2OK0 - chains L and H of the 3 polymer chains in the assembly; structure by X-ray diffraction, 1.89 A resolution.

Chain L:
Protein: Fab ED10 light chain
From: Mus musculus
Notes: antibody fragment or engineered binder
Sequence (219 residues; each row starts with the number of its first residue; a row labelled like 27A-27E holds insertion residues (27A, then the next letters in order)):
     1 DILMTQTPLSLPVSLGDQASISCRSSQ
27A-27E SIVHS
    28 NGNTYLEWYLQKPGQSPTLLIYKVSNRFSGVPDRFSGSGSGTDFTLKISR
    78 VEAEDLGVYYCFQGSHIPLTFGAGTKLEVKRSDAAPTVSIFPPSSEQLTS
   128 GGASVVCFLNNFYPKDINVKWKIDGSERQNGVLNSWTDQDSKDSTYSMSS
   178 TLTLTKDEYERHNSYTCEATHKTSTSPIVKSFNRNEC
Disulfides: Cys23-Cys88, Cys134-Cys194
What the authors report for this chain:
  - conformationally variable residues (loop rearrangement): Asn28 to Gly29

Chain H:
Protein: Fab ED10 heavy chain
From: Mus musculus
Notes: antibody fragment or engineered binder
Sequence (216 residues; row label = number of the first residue in the row; note: 17 numbers in that range are skipped by the numbering (no residue carries them; nothing is unmodelled there); a row labelled like 82A-82C holds insertion residues (82A, then the next letters in order)):
     1 EVQLEESGPELVKPGASVKISCKASGYTFTDYYMNWLRQKPGQGLEWIGW
    51 VY
   52A P
    55 GSIKYNEKFKDKATLTADTSSSIVYMHL
82A-82C SSL
    83 TSDDNAVYFCTRWTYGSS
  100A F
   101 DYWGEGTLLTVSSAKTTPPSVYPLAPGSAA
   133 QTNSMVTLGCLVKGYFPEPVTV
   156 TW
   162 NSGSLSSG
   171 VHTFPAVLQS
   183 DLYTLSSSVTVPSS
   199 TW
   202 PSETVTCNVAHPASSTKVDKKI
   226 VPR
Disulfides: Cys22-Cys92, Cys142-Cys208
What the authors report for this chain:
  - conformationally variable residues (loop rearrangement): Thr96 to Gly98

How chain L and chain H interact:
Residue-residue contacts - 73 pairs, chain L then chain H:
  Glu34(L) with Ser100(H), hydrogen bond
  Tyr36(L) with Ser100(H); Phe100A(H), hydrogen bond (side chain-backbone); Trp103(H), hydrophobic
  Gln38(L) with Gln39(H), hydrogen bond; Phe91(H)
  Ser43(L) with Phe91(H); Trp103(H); Gly104(H), hydrogen bond (side chain-backbone); Glu105(H)
  Pro44(L) with Leu45(H), hydrophobic; Trp103(H), hydrogen bond (backbone-side chain)
  Leu46(L) with Ser100(H); Phe100A(H)
  Tyr49(L) with Ser100(H)
  Phe55(L) with Asp101(H)
  Tyr87(L) with Gln39(H), hydrogen bond; Gln43(H); Gly44(H); Leu45(H), hydrophobic
  Phe89(L) with Phe100A(H), hydrophobic
  Ile94(L) with Trp50(H), hydrophobic
  Pro95(L) with Trp47(H), hydrophobic; Asn60(H)
  Leu96(L) with Asn35(H); Trp47(H); Phe100A(H), hydrophobic
  Phe98(L) with Leu37(H), hydrophobic; Leu45(H)
  Ser116(L) with Thr139(H)
  Phe118(L) with Leu124(H); Ala125(H); Pro126(H); Thr139(H)
  Pro119(L) with Arg228(H)
  Ser121(L) with Tyr122(H); Pro123(H)
  Glu123(L) with Val121(H); Tyr122(H); Pro123(H); Lys221(H), salt bridge
  Gln124(L) with Tyr122(H); Lys145(H)
  Ser127(L) with Tyr122(H), hydrogen bond
  Ser131(L) with Leu143(H); Lys145(H)
  Phe135(L) with Leu124(H), hydrophobic; Phe174(H), hydrophobic; Ser188(H); Ser189(H); Ser190(H)
  Asn137(L) with His172(H); Phe174(H); Ser190(H), hydrogen bond
  Asn138(L) with His172(H)
  Leu160(L) with Leu178(H); Gln179(H)
  Asn161(L) with Val177(H)
  Ser162(L) with Phe174(H); Pro175(H), hydrogen bond (side chain-backbone); Val177(H)
  Trp163(L) with Pro175(H)
  Thr164(L) with Thr173(H); Phe174(H)
  Ser174(L) with His172(H), hydrogen bond; Phe174(H)
  Met175(L) with Phe174(H)
  Ser176(L) with Phe174(H); Ser188(H), hydrogen bond
  Thr180(L) with Gln179(H), hydrogen bond
  Cys214(L) with Gly127(H); Ser128(H), hydrogen bond (backbone-side chain); Arg228(H)
Interface residues without a listed pair, chain L (41 interface residues in all): Gln42, Ala100, Pro120, Val133, Asp167, Glu213
Interface residues without a listed pair, chain H (42 interface residues in all): Ser99, Leu140, Gly141

In short:
Chain L and chain H form an interface of 41 and 42 residues respectively, with 13 hydrogen bonds and 1 salt
bridge. Polar pairs include Glu123(L)-Lys221(H), Glu34(L)-Ser100(H) and Tyr36(L)-Phe100A(H). The paper reports
conformational variability at Asn28(L) and Thr96(H).
Chain L is Fab ED10 light chain and chain H is Fab ED10 heavy chain, both from Mus musculus; the structure,
Fab ED10-DNA complex, was determined by X-ray diffraction, deposited together with 2OJZ.
